7DBB - chains A and E of the 6 polymer chains in the assembly; structure by X-ray diffraction, 2.81 A resolution.

# Chain A
Protein: Tubulin alpha-1B chain
Organism: Sus scrofa
UniProt: Q2XVP4 (TBA1B_PIG); numbering as in UniProt (aligned over 1-451)
Chain sequence (451 residues; row label = number of the first residue in the row):
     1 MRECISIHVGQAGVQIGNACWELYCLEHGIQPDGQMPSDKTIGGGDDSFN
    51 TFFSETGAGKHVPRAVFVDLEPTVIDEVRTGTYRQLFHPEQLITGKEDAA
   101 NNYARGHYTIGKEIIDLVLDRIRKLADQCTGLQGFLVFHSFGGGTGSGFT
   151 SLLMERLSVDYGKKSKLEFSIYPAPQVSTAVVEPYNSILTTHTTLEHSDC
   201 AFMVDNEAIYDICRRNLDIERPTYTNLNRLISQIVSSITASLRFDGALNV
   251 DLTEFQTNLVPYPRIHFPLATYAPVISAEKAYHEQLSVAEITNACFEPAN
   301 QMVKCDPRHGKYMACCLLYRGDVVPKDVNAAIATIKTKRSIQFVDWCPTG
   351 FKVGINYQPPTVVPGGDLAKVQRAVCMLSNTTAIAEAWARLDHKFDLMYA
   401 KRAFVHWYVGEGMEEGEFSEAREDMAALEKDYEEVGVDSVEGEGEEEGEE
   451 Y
Unresolved in the structure: 439-451
Swiss-Prot annotation at these positions:
  - motif: Met1 to Cys4 (MREC motif)
  - active site: Glu254
  - binding site (GTP): Gly10, Gln11, Ala12, Gln15, Glu71, Ala99, Ser140, Gly143, Gly144, Thr145, Gly146, Thr179, Glu183, Asn206, Tyr224, Asn228, Leu252
  - binding site (Mg(2+)): Glu71
  - site: Tyr451 (Involved in polymerization)
  - modified residue: Lys40 (N6,N6,N6-trimethyllysine), Ser48 (Phosphoserine), Ser232 (Phosphoserine), Tyr282 (3'-nitrotyrosine), Arg339 (Omega-N-methylarginine), Ser439 (Phosphoserine), Glu443 (5-glutamyl polyglutamate), Glu445 (5-glutamyl polyglutamate), Tyr451 (3'-nitrotyrosine)
  - cross-link (Glycyl lysine isopeptide (Lys-Gly)): Lys326 (interchain with G-Cter in ubiquitin), Lys370 (interchain with G-Cter in ubiquitin)
Bound ions: Ca2+: Asp39, Thr41, Gly44, Glu55
Small-molecule neighbours:
  - GTP (guanosine-5'-triphosphate): Gly10, Gln11, Ala12, Gln15, Ile16, Asp69, Asp98, Ala99, Ala100, Asn101, Ser140, Gly142, Gly143, Gly144, Thr145, Gly146, Ile171, Pro173, Val177, Ser178, Thr179, Glu183, Asn206, Tyr224, Leu227, Asn228, Ile231
  - H1F (5-phenyl-3-(3,4,5-trimethoxyphenyl)-3,4-dihydropyrazole-2-carbothioamide): Thr179, Ala180, Val181

# Chain E
Protein: Stathmin-4
Organism: Mus musculus
UniProt: P63042 (STMN4_MOUSE); residues 5-145 here correspond to UniProt positions 49-189 (UniProt number = residue number + 44)
Chain sequence (143 residues; each row starts with the number of its first residue):
     3 MADMEVIELNKCTSGQSFEVILKPPSFDGVPEFNASLPRRRDPSLEEIQK
    53 KLEAAEERRKYQEAELLKHLAEKREHEREVIQKAIEENNNFIKMAKEKLA
   103 QKMESNKENREAHLAAMLERLQEKDKHAEEVRKNKELKEEASR
Unresolved in the structure: 3-5, 29-43, 144-145
Sequence notes: initiating methionine (3); expression tag (4)

# Interface between chain A and chain E
Residue-residue contacts - 61 pairs, chain A then chain E:
  His107(A) - Lys53(E)  hydrogen bond
  Tyr108(A) - Lys53(E)
  Tyr108(A) - Leu54(E)  hydrophobic
  Tyr108(A) - Ala57(E)  hydrophobic
  Thr109(A) - Arg61(E)
  Lys112(A) - Leu54(E)
  Lys112(A) - Glu58(E)
  Leu152(A) - Ile50(E)  hydrophobic
  Leu152(A) - Leu54(E)  hydrophobic
  Glu155(A) - Ile50(E)
  Glu155(A) - Lys53(E)  salt bridge
  Arg156(A) - Leu47(E)
  Arg156(A) - Gln51(E)
  Ser158(A) - Asp44(E)
  Val159(A) - Pro45(E)
  Glu196(A) - Asp44(E)
  Asp245(A) - Cys14(E)
  Asp245(A) - Ser16(E)  hydrogen bond (backbone-side chain)
  Ala247(A) - Asn12(E)
  Ala247(A) - Ser19(E)
  Leu248(A) - Ser19(E)
  Pro325(A) - Gln18(E)
  Pro325(A) - Phe20(E)  hydrophobic
  Asn329(A) - Met6(E)
  Asn329(A) - Val8(E)
  Asn329(A) - Phe20(E)
  Asn329(A) - Val22(E)
  Ile332(A) - Val22(E)  hydrophobic
  Ala333(A) - Met6(E)  hydrophobic
  Lys336(A) - Leu24(E)
  Asp345(A) - Pro27(E)
  Asp345(A) - Ser28(E)  hydrogen bond (backbone-backbone)
  Cys347(A) - Pro27(E)
  Pro348(A) - Lys25(E)
  Pro348(A) - Pro27(E)  hydrophobic
  Thr349(A) - Ile23(E)
  Thr349(A) - Leu24(E)  hydrogen bond (backbone-backbone)
  Thr349(A) - Lys25(E)  hydrogen bond (backbone-backbone)
  Gly350(A) - Val22(E)
  Phe351(A) - Glu21(E)
  Phe351(A) - Val22(E)  hydrogen bond (backbone-backbone)
  Lys352(A) - Phe20(E)
  Lys352(A) - Glu21(E)
  Val353(A) - Ser19(E)
  Val353(A) - Phe20(E)  hydrogen bond (backbone-backbone)
  Gly354(A) - Gln18(E)
  Ile355(A) - Gly17(E)
  Ile355(A) - Gln18(E)  hydrogen bond (backbone-backbone)
  Asn356(A) - Ser16(E)
  Tyr357(A) - Thr15(E)
  Tyr357(A) - Ser16(E)  hydrogen bond (backbone-backbone)
  Tyr357(A) - Gly17(E)
  Tyr357(A) - Gln18(E)  hydrogen bond
  Val409(A) - Gln64(E)
  Gly410(A) - Arg61(E)
  Gly410(A) - Gln64(E)
  Glu411(A) - Arg61(E)  hydrogen bond (backbone-side chain)
  Gly412(A) - Ala57(E)
  Gly412(A) - Arg60(E)  hydrogen bond (backbone-side chain)
  Gly412(A) - Arg61(E)
  Glu414(A) - Arg60(E)  salt bridge
Interface residues without a listed pair, chain A (41 interface residues in all): Asp160, Thr193, His197, Gly246, Val328, Trp346
Interface residues without a listed pair, chain E (32 interface residues in all): Pro26, Ser46, Glu55

# In short
Chain A and chain E form an interface of 41 and 32 residues respectively; the contacts include 12 hydrogen
bonds and 2 salt bridges. Polar contacts include Glu155(A)-Lys53(E), Glu414(A)-Arg60(E) and
His107(A)-Lys53(E). Chain A binds GTP and compound H1F.
Here chain A is Tubulin alpha-1B chain (Sus scrofa) and chain E is Stathmin-4 (Mus musculus). Entry 7DBB (SSE
in complex with tubulin) was determined by X-ray diffraction.
